8PID - chains P and B of the 9 polymer chains in the assembly; structure by electron microscopy, 3.00 A resolution.

[Chain P]
Protein: Transcription antitermination protein RfaH
Source organism: Escherichia coli
UniProt: P0AFW0 (RFAH_ECOLI); residues 1-162 here = UniProt positions 1-162
Chain sequence (164 residues; each row starts with the number of its first residue; numbers below 1 keep their minus sign (Gly-1 is residue -1)):
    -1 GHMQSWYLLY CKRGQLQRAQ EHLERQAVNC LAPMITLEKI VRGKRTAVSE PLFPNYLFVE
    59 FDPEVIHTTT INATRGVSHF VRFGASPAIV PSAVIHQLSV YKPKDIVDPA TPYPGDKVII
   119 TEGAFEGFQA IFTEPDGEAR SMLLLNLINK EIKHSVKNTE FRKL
Disordered / not traced: -1 to 0
Construct notes: expression tag (-1 to 0)

[Chain B]
Molecule: template DNA
Sequence (40 nucleotides; numbered 1 to 40; the number before each row is that of its first residue):
     1 GGAAGATCGA AAAAAGCACG CTACCGCCCG CGTGGTGGTG
Disordered / not traced: 39-40

[How chain P and chain B interact]
Contacting residue pairs (4):
  Gly12(P) - DT33(B)  phosphate contact
  Arg40(P) - DG34(B)  sugar contact
  Lys42(P) - DG34(B)  hydrogen bond to the phosphate
  Lys42(P) - DG35(B)  salt bridge to the phosphate
Interface residues without a listed pair, chain P (5 interface residues in all): Arg11, Lys155
Interface residues without a listed pair, chain B (6 interface residues in all): DG30, DG32, DT36

[In short]
5 residues of chain P face 6 of chain B across their interface; the contacts include 1 hydrogen bond and 1
salt bridge. Polar pairs include Lys42(P)-DG34(B) and Lys42(P)-DG35(B).
Here chain P is Transcription antitermination protein RfaH (Escherichia coli) and chain B is template DNA.
Entry 8PID (backtracked E. coli transcription complex paused at ops site and bound to RfaH) was determined by
electron microscopy, deposited together with 8PEN, 8PFG, 8PFJ, 8PH9, 8PHK, 8PIB, 8PIL and 8PIM.
